Entry 7VRP (electron microscopy, 3.80 A resolution); this record covers chains H and B of the 13 polymer chains in the assembly.

# Chain H (and B)
Molecule: Structural polyprotein
Source organism: Avian infectious bursal disease virus
Notes: EC 3.4.21.-; chain B of this document is another copy of the same molecule, construct and numbering; everything in this record applies to it too
Reference sequence: Q6SZ77 (Q6SZ77_IBDV); residues 1-441 here = UniProt positions 1-441
Sequence (441 residues; numbered 1 to 441; the number before each row is that of its first residue):
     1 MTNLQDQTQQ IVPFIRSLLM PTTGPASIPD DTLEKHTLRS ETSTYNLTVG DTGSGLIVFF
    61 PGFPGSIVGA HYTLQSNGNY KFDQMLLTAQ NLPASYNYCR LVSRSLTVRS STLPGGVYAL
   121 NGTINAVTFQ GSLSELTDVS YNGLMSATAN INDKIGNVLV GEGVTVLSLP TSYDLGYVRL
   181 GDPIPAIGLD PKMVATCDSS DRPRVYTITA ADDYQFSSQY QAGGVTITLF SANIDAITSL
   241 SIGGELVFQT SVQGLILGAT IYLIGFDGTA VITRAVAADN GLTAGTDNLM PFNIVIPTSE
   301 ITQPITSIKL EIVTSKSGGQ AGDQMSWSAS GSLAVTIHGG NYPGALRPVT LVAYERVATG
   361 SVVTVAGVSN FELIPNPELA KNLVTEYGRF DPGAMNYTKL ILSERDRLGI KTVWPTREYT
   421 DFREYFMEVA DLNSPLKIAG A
Disordered / not traced: 1, 6-11, 428-441 (chain B: 1, 428-441)

# Chain H / chain B interface
Pairs across the interface (14):
  Arg39(H) - Lys381(B)  hydrogen bond (side chain-backbone)
  Gln90(H) - Lys381(B)
  Gln90(H) - Asn382(B)  hydrogen bond
  Ser95(H) - Asn382(B)  hydrogen bond
  Tyr96(H) - Asn382(B)  hydrogen bond
  Glu378(H) - Ala94(B)
  Leu379(H) - Asn382(B)
  Lys381(H) - Arg39(B)  hydrogen bond (backbone-side chain)
  Asn382(H) - Gln90(B)  hydrogen bond
  Asn382(H) - Ser95(B)  hydrogen bond
  Asn382(H) - Tyr96(B)  hydrogen bond
  Asn382(H) - Leu379(B)
  Asn382(H) - Leu383(B)
  Leu383(H) - Asn382(B)
Other interface residues (no listed pair), chain H (14 interface residues in all): Ala94, Ile187, Gly188, Leu189, Val384
Other interface residues (no listed pair), chain B (12 interface residues in all): Gln9, Pro191, Glu378

# Overview
14 residues of chain H and 12 residues of chain B are in contact, with 8 hydrogen bonds. Polar pairs include
Arg39(H)-Lys381(B), Gln90(H)-Asn382(B) and Ser95(H)-Asn382(B).
Both chains are Structural polyprotein (Avian infectious bursal disease virus). Entry 7VRP (Structure of
infectious bursal disease virus Gx strain) was determined by electron microscopy together with 7VRN from the
same study.
